Entry 7U6V (electron microscopy, 4.10 A resolution (low resolution: residue-level contacts below are approximate; hydrogen-bond / salt-bridge calls are withheld)); this record covers chains B and C of the 7 polymer chains in the assembly.

[Chain B (and C)]
Name: Shiga toxin 2a subunit B (Stx2B)
From: Shigella dysenteriae
Notes: chain C of this document is another copy of the same molecule, construct and numbering; everything in this record applies to it too
Amino-acid sequence (70 residues; each row starts with the number of its first residue):
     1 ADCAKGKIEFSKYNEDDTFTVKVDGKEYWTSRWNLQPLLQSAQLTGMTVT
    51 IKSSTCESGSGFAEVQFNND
Cystine bridges: Cys3-Cys56

[Chain B / chain C interface]
Pairs across the interface - 23 pairs, chain B then chain C:
  Arg32(B) with Tyr13(C); Asn14(C); Glu15(C); Asp17(C)
  Asn34(B) with Tyr13(C); Asp17(C)
  Leu38(B) with Gln36(C); Pro37(C)
  Ser41(B) with Gln40(C)
  Met47(B) with Gln43(C)
  Glu64(B) with Lys12(C); Tyr13(C); Asn14(C)
  Gln66(B) with Phe10(C); Ser11(C); Lys12(C)
  Phe67(B) with Phe10(C); Ser11(C); Gln43(C)
  Asn68(B) with Phe10(C)
  Asn69(B) with Lys7(C); Glu9(C); Gln43(C)
Also at the interface, not in a pair above, chain B (13 interface residues in all): Lys52, Ala63, Val65
Also at the interface, not in a pair above, chain C (14 interface residues in all): Leu44

[In short]
Chain B and chain C form an interface of 13 and 14 residues respectively.
Both chains are Shiga toxin 2a subunit B (Stx2B) (Shigella dysenteriae). Entry 7U6V (Cryo-EM structure of
Shiga toxin 2 in complex with the native ribosomal P-stalk) was determined by electron microscopy.
